4RI3 - chains A and B; structure by X-ray diffraction, 2.70 A resolution.

Chain A (and B):
Protein: Photosystem II 22 kDa protein, chloroplastic
Source organism: Spinacia oleracea
Notes: chain B of this document is another copy of the same molecule, construct and numbering; everything in this record applies to it too
Reference sequence: Q02060 (PSBS_SPIOL); residues 1-212 here correspond to UniProt positions 63-274 (UniProt number = residue number + 62)
Amino-acid sequence (212 residues; numbered 1 to 212; the number before each row is that of its first residue):
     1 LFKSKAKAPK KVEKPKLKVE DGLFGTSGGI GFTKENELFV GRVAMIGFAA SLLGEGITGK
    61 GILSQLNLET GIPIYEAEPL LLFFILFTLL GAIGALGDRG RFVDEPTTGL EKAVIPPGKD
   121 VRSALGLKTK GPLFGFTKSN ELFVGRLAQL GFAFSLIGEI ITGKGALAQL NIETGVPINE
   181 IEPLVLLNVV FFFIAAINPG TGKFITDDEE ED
Disordered / not traced: 1-5, 107-133, 207-212 (chain B: 1-16, 107-134, 207-212)
Glycans and other covalent adducts: dicyclohexylurea (DCW) linked to E173
Metal / ion sites: Hg2+ site 1 near A6 (its only coordinating residue here); Hg2+ site 2: Y75 (shared with I172(B) of chain B); Hg2+ site 3: Y75, E76; Hg2+ site 4: R101 (shared with T206(B) of chain B); Hg2+ site 5 near I172 (its only coordinating residue here); Hg2+ site 6: T206 (shared with R101(B) of chain B)
Ligand contacts: dicyclohexylurea (DCW): G151, F154, S155, G158, T162, A166, Q169, L170

Chain A / chain B interface:
Pairs across the interface - 63 pairs, chain A then chain B:
  K18(A) with V103(B); D104(B), salt bridge
  V19(A) with R101(B); F102(B)
  E20(A) with F102(B), hydrogen bond (backbone-backbone); V103(B); D104(B); T137(B); S139(B), hydrogen bond (backbone-side chain); T201(B)
  F24(A) with N140(B), hydrogen bond (backbone-side chain); F143(B)
  G25(A) with S139(B); F143(B)
  S27(A) with D104(B), hydrogen bond
  I74(A) with E173(B)
  Y75(A) with I172(B); E173(B), hydrogen bond (backbone-backbone); T174(B); G175(B)
  L90(A) with L147(B), hydrophobic
  A92(A) with I93(B)
  I93(A) with A92(B); F143(B); R146(B), hydrogen bond (backbone-side chain); L147(B), hydrophobic; L150(B), hydrophobic
  G94(A) with F143(B)
  A95(A) with F143(B)
  R101(A) with V19(B); R101(B)
  F102(A) with V19(B); E20(B), hydrogen bond (backbone-backbone)
  V103(A) with K18(B); V19(B), hydrophobic; E20(B)
  D104(A) with L17(B), hydrogen bond (backbone-backbone); K18(B), hydrogen bond (backbone-backbone); E20(B); S27(B), hydrogen bond
  T137(A) with E20(B), hydrogen bond
  K138(A) with E20(B)
  S139(A) with E20(B), hydrogen bond (side chain-backbone); G25(B)
  N140(A) with F24(B), hydrogen bond (side chain-backbone)
  F143(A) with F24(B); G25(B); I93(B); G94(B); A95(B), hydrophobic
  R146(A) with I93(B), hydrogen bond (side chain-backbone)
  L147(A) with L90(B), hydrophobic; I93(B), hydrophobic
  L150(A) with I93(B), hydrophobic
  F154(A) with F154(B), hydrophobic; I157(B), hydrophobic
  I157(A) with F154(B), hydrophobic
  I172(A) with Y75(B)
  E173(A) with I74(B); Y75(B), hydrogen bond (backbone-backbone)
  T174(A) with Y75(B)
  G175(A) with Y75(B)
  T201(A) with E20(B)
Other interface residues (no listed pair), chain A (38 interface residues in all): L17, T26, P73, L89, D98, G202
Other interface residues (no listed pair), chain B (37 interface residues in all): P73, L89, D98, K138, G202

In short:
The interface between chain A and chain B involves 38 residues on one side and 37 on the other; the contacts
include 15 hydrogen bonds and 1 salt bridge. Among the polar pairs are K18(A)-D104(B), E20(A)-S139(B) and
F24(A)-N140(B). Dicyclohexylurea is covalently linked to E173(A).
Chain A and chain B are both Photosystem II 22 kDa protein, chloroplastic (Spinacia oleracea); the structure,
Crystal structure of DCCD-modified PsbS from spinach, was determined by X-ray diffraction together with 4RI2
from the same study.
